Entry 3SDK (X-ray diffraction, 2.70 A resolution); this record covers chains A and G of the 28 polymer chains in the assembly.

[Chain A]
Name: Proteasome component Y7
Organism: Saccharomyces cerevisiae
Notes: EC 3.4.25.1
UniProtKB: P23639 (PSA2_YEAST); the construct lacks a stretch of the UniProt sequence and is renumbered around it, so the offset changes along the chain: 4-102 = UniProt 1-99; 103-147 = UniProt 101-145; 148-200 = UniProt 147-199; 202-209 = UniProt 200-207; 2 more segments
Amino-acid sequence (250 residues; row label = number of the first residue in the row; note: 1 number in that range is skipped by the numbering (no residue carries it; nothing is unmodelled there); a row labelled like 217A-217B holds insertion residues (217A, then the next letters in order)):
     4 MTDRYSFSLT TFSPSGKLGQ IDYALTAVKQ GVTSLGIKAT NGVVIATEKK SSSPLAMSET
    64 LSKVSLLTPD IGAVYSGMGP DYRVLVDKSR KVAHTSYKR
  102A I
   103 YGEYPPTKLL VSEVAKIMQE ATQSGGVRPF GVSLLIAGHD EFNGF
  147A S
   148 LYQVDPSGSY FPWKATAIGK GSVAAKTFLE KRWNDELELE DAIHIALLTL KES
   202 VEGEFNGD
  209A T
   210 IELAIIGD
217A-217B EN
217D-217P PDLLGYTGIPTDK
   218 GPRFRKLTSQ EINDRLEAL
Curated features (UniProtKB/Swiss-Prot):
  - cross-link: Lys-110 (Glycyl lysine isopeptide (Lys-Gly) (interchain with G-Cter in ubiquitin))

[Chain G]
Name: Proteasome component C7-alpha
Organism: Saccharomyces cerevisiae
Notes: EC 3.4.25.1
UniProtKB: P21243 (PSA6_YEAST); the construct lacks a stretch of the UniProt sequence and is renumbered around it, so the offset changes along the chain: 6-34 = UniProt 10-38; 35-143 = UniProt 40-148; 144-179 = UniProt 150-185; 186-218 = UniProt 199-231; 1 more segments
Amino-acid sequence (243 residues; numbered 6 to 240 plus 14 insertion-coded residues; 6 numbers in that range are skipped by the numbering (no residue carries them; nothing is unmodelled there); the number before each row is that of its first residue; a row labelled like 179A-179E holds insertion residues (179A, then the next letters in order)):
     6 AGYDRHITIF SPEGRLYQVE YAFKATNQT
   34A N
    35 INSLAVRGKD CTVVISQKKV PDKLLDPTTV SYIFCISRTI GMVVNGPIPD ARNAALRAKA
    95 EAAEFRYKYG YDMPCDVLAK RMANLSQIYT QRAYMRPLGV ILTFVSVDE
  143A E
   144 LGPSIYKTDP AGYYVGYKAT ATGPKQQEIT TNLENH
179A-179E FKKSK
180A-180D IDHI
   184 N
184G-184H EE
  184M S
   186 WEKVVEFAIT HMIDALGTEF SKNDLEVGVA TKD
   220 KFFTLSAENI EERLVAIAEQ D
Bound ions: Mg2+: Thr-13, Tyr-123, Arg-126, Met-129

[Chain A / chain G interface]
Pairs across the interface - 70 pairs, chain A then chain G:
  Met-4(A) / Tyr-128(G)
  Thr-5(A) / Tyr-128(G)
  Asp-6(A) / Tyr-128(G)
  Tyr-8(A) / Ile-12(G)
  Tyr-8(A) / Ala-127(G)  hydrophobic
  Leu-12(A) / Ile-14(G)  hydrophobic
  Leu-12(A) / Ala-127(G)  hydrophobic
  Gln-23(A) / Ile-14(G)
  Gln-23(A) / Phe-15(G)  hydrogen bond (side chain-backbone)
  Tyr-26(A) / Phe-15(G)  hydrophobic
  Tyr-26(A) / Ser-16(G)
  Tyr-26(A) / Pro-17(G)  hydrophobic
  Tyr-26(A) / Gly-19(G)
  Ala-27(A) / Phe-15(G)  hydrophobic
  Thr-29(A) / Pro-17(G)
  Thr-29(A) / Glu-18(G)
  Ala-30(A) / Gly-19(G)
  Gln-33(A) / Glu-18(G)
  Ser-55(A) / Tyr-156(G)  hydrogen bond
  Pro-57(A) / Lys-161(G)
  Pro-57(A) / Glu-177(G)
  Leu-58(A) / Tyr-160(G)
  Leu-58(A) / Lys-161(G)  hydrogen bond (backbone-backbone)
  Leu-58(A) / Ala-162(G)
  Leu-58(A) / Thr-173(G)
  Leu-58(A) / Leu-176(G)  hydrophobic
  Leu-58(A) / Glu-177(G)
  Leu-58(A) / Phe-179A(G)  hydrophobic
  Ala-59(A) / Gly-159(G)
  Ala-59(A) / Tyr-160(G)  hydrophobic
  Met-60(A) / Arg-41(G)
  Met-60(A) / Val-158(G)
  Met-60(A) / Gly-159(G)  hydrogen bond (backbone-backbone)
  Met-60(A) / Tyr-160(G)
  Met-60(A) / Lys-161(G)
  Thr-63(A) / Tyr-149(G)
  Thr-63(A) / Val-158(G)
  Thr-63(A) / Gly-159(G)  hydrogen bond (side chain-backbone)
  Leu-64(A) / Tyr-156(G)  hydrophobic
  Leu-64(A) / Val-158(G)  hydrophobic
  Met-81(A) / Phe-15(G)  hydrophobic
  Met-81(A) / Leu-21(G)  hydrophobic
  Pro-83(A) / Gln-121(G)
  Pro-83(A) / Ala-154(G)
  Pro-83(A) / Gly-155(G)
  Pro-83(A) / Tyr-156(G)
  Asp-84(A) / Gln-121(G)
  Arg-86(A) / Ala-117(G)  hydrogen bond (side chain-backbone)
  Arg-86(A) / Asn-118(G)
  Arg-86(A) / Gly-155(G)  hydrogen bond (side chain-backbone)
  Arg-86(A) / Tyr-157(G)
  Val-87(A) / Asn-118(G)
  Val-87(A) / Gln-121(G)
  Asp-90(A) / Lys-114(G)  salt bridge
  Asp-90(A) / Asn-118(G)
  Ala-123(A) / Gln-125(G)
  Gly-128(A) / Gln-125(G)
  Gly-128(A) / Arg-126(G)
  Gly-128(A) / Ala-127(G)  hydrogen bond (backbone-backbone)
  Val-129(A) / Gln-125(G)
  Val-129(A) / Arg-126(G)
  Arg-130(A) / Thr-13(G)
  Arg-130(A) / Phe-15(G)
  Arg-130(A) / Leu-21(G)
  Arg-130(A) / Gln-121(G)
  Arg-130(A) / Thr-124(G)  hydrogen bond (side chain-backbone)
  Arg-130(A) / Gln-125(G)  hydrogen bond (backbone-backbone)
  Pro-131(A) / Phe-15(G)
  Phe-132(A) / Gln-125(G)
  Gly-133(A) / Phe-15(G)
Interface residues without a listed pair, chain A (33 interface residues in all): Arg-7, Ser-56

[Summary]
The chain A/chain G interface involves 33 residues from each chain, with 10 hydrogen bonds and 1 salt bridge.
Polar contacts include Asp-90(A)/Lys-114(G), Gln-23(A)/Phe-15(G) and Ser-55(A)/Tyr-156(G). Thr-13(G),
Tyr-123(G), Arg-126(G) and Met-129(G) coordinate Mg2+.
Here chain A is Proteasome component Y7 and chain G is Proteasome component C7-alpha, both from Saccharomyces
cerevisiae. Entry 3SDK (Structure of yeast 20S open-gate proteasome with Compound 34) was determined by X-ray
diffraction, deposited together with 3SDI, 3OEU and 3OEV.
